2P5V - chains B and G of the 8 polymer chains in the assembly; structure by X-ray diffraction, 1.99 A resolution.

[Chain B (and G)]
Protein: Transcriptional regulator, LRP/AsnC family
Organism: Neisseria meningitidis
Notes: chain G of this document is another copy of the same molecule, construct and numbering; everything in this record applies to it too
UniProt: Q9K0L9 (Q9K0L9_NEIMB); residues 1-160 here correspond to UniProt positions 28-187 (UniProt number = residue number + 27)
Amino-acid sequence (162 residues; each row starts with the number of its first residue; numbers below 1 keep their minus sign (Gly-1 is residue -1)):
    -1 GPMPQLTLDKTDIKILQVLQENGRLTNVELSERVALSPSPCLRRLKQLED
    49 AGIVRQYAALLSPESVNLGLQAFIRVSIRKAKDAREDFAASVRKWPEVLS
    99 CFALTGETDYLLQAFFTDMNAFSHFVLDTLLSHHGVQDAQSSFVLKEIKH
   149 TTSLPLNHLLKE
Unresolved in the structure: -1 to 2, 159-160 (chain G: -1 to 0, 159-160)
Differences from the reference sequence: cloning artifact (-1 to 0); modified residue (1, 117)
Modified / non-standard residues: Mse1 (selenomethionine); Mse117 (selenomethionine; parent Met)
Bound ions: Ca2+ site 1: Glu105, Asp107 (shared with 1 residue of chain D); Ca2+ site 2: Asp136 (shared with 2 residues of chain H)

[Chain B / chain G interface]
Contacting residue pairs (15; chain B residue first):
  Glu62(B) - Asn118(G)  hydrogen bond
  Leu68(B) - Mse117(G)  hydrophobic
  Mse117(B) - Leu68(G)  hydrophobic
  Mse117(B) - Mse117(G)  hydrophobic
  Mse117(B) - Phe141(G)  hydrophobic
  Phe120(B) - Leu143(G)  hydrophobic
  Ser121(B) - Leu143(G)  hydrogen bond (side chain-backbone)
  Phe141(B) - Mse117(G)  hydrophobic
  Phe141(B) - Phe141(G)  hydrophobic
  Val142(B) - Mse117(G)
  Leu143(B) - Phe120(G)  hydrophobic
  Leu143(B) - Ser121(G)  hydrogen bond (backbone-side chain)
  Leu143(B) - Val124(G)  hydrophobic
  Leu143(B) - Leu125(G)  hydrophobic
  Lys144(B) - Leu125(G)
Interface residues without a listed pair, chain B (11 interface residues in all): Val124, Leu125
Interface residues without a listed pair, chain G (10 interface residues in all): Lys144

[Overview]
11 residues of chain B face 10 of chain G across their interface; the contacts include 3 hydrogen bonds. Among
the polar pairs are Glu62(B)-Asn118(G) and Ser121(B)-Leu143(G). Glu105(B) and Asp107(B) coordinate Ca2+ site
1.
Chain B and chain G are both Transcriptional regulator, LRP/AsnC family (Neisseria meningitidis); the
structure, Crystal Structure of Transcriptional Regulator NMB0573 from Neisseria Meningitidis, was determined
by X-ray diffraction (same publication as 2P6S and 2P6T).
